Entry 7P9M (X-ray diffraction, 2.85 A resolution); this record covers chains A and B.

== Chain A (and B) ==
Name: DUF262 domain-containing protein
Source organism: Escherichia fergusonii (strain ATCC 35469 / DSM 13698 / CCUG 18766 / IAM 14443 / JCM 21226 / LMG 7866 / NBRC 102419 / NCTC 12128 / CDC 0568-73)
Notes: chain B of this document is another copy of the same molecule, construct and numbering; everything in this record applies to it too
UniProt: B7L3S9 (B7L3S9_ESCF3); residues 1-587 here = UniProt positions 1-587
Sequence (587 residues; row label = number of the first residue in the row):
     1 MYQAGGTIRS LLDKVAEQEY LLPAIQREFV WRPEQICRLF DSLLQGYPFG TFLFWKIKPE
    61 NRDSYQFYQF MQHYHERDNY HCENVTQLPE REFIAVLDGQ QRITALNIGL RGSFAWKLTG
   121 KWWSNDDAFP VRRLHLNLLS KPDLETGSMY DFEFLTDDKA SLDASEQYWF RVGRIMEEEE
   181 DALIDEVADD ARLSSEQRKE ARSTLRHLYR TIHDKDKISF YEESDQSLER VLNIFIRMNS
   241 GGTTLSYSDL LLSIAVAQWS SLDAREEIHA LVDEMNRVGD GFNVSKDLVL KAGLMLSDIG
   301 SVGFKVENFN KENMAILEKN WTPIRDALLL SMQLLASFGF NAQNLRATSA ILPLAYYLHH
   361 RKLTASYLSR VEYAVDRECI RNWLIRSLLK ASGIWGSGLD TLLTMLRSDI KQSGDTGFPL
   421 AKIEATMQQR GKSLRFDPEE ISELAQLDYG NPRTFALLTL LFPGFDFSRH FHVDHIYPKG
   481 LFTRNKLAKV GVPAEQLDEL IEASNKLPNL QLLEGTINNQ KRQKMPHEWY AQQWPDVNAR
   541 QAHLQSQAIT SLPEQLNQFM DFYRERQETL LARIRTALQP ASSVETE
Not modelled in the structure: 26-31, 113-116, 162, 259-263, 580-587 (chain B: 1-2, 26-31, 126-129, 145-147, 164-166, 518-522, 581-587)
What the authors report for this chain:
  - mutagenesis - R38A/S42D, S42A, S42D, Q101A, R102A, D474A, H475A: abolished catalytic activity
  - mutagenesis - Q35A, R38A, N485A: unchanged catalytic activity
  - mutagenesis - N519A, E528A: unchanged catalytic activity on DNA substrate
  - mutagenesis - Q101A, R102A: unchanged binding to ATP
  - catalytic residues: Asp474, His475

== How chain A and chain B interact ==
Residue-residue contacts (92; chain A residue first):
  Tyr2(A) with Pro48(B), hydrophobic
  Pro23(A) with Ala257(B)
  Ala24(A) with Ser253(B); Ala257(B), hydrophobic
  Gln35(A) with Arg237(B), hydrogen bond
  Arg38(A) with Arg237(B)
  Ser42(A) with Met238(B), hydrogen bond
  Tyr47(A) with Gln3(B); Tyr221(B); Arg230(B); Ile234(B), hydrophobic; Met238(B)
  Pro48(A) with Tyr221(B); Met238(B)
  Phe49(A) with Met238(B)
  Gly50(A) with Met238(B), hydrogen bond (backbone-backbone); Asn239(B)
  Trp55(A) with Val306(B), hydrophobic
  Ser64(A) with Asn310(B); Lys311(B), hydrogen bond (backbone-backbone)
  Tyr65(A) with Gln258(B), hydrogen bond (backbone-side chain); Val306(B), hydrogen bond (side chain-backbone); Glu307(B); Asn310(B)
  Gln66(A) with Ala257(B); Gln258(B); Lys311(B)
  Tyr68(A) with Ala257(B), hydrogen bond (side chain-backbone)
  Leu97(A) with Leu250(B), hydrophobic
  Asp98(A) with Ser240(B), hydrogen bond
  Arg102(A) with Arg237(B); Met238(B); Asn239(B); Ser240(B), hydrogen bond
  Thr146(A) with Arg230(B)
  Tyr221(A) with Tyr47(B); Pro48(B)
  Asp225(A) with Val306(B); Glu307(B)
  Leu228(A) with Tyr247(B); Leu250(B), hydrophobic
  Glu229(A) with Tyr247(B); Phe304(B); Lys305(B)
  Arg230(A) with Leu144(B), hydrogen bond (side chain-backbone)
  Leu232(A) with Ser246(B); Tyr247(B)
  Ile234(A) with Tyr47(B), hydrophobic
  Ile236(A) with Thr244(B)
  Arg237(A) with Gln35(B), hydrogen bond; Arg38(B); Leu39(B); Ser42(B); Arg102(B)
  Met238(A) with Tyr47(B); Pro48(B); Phe49(B); Gly50(B), hydrogen bond (backbone-backbone); Arg102(B), hydrogen bond (backbone-side chain)
  Asn239(A) with Gly50(B); Arg102(B), hydrogen bond (backbone-side chain)
  Ser240(A) with Arg102(B); Ser240(B); Thr243(B)
  Gly241(A) with Thr243(B)
  Thr243(A) with Gly242(B); Thr243(B), hydrogen bond (backbone-side chain)
  Thr244(A) with Asp98(B); Phe235(B); Ile236(B); Ser240(B)
  Leu245(A) with Leu97(B); Ile236(B)
  Ser246(A) with Leu232(B)
  Tyr247(A) with Leu228(B); Glu229(B); Leu232(B), hydrophobic
  Leu251(A) with Ala24(B); Ile25(B)
  Leu252(A) with Tyr65(B), hydrophobic
  Ala255(A) with Tyr68(B)
  Val256(A) with Gln66(B)
  Lys305(A) with Gln226(B), hydrogen bond
  Val306(A) with Tyr65(B), hydrogen bond (backbone-side chain)
  Glu307(A) with Asn61(B), hydrogen bond; Tyr65(B); Asp225(B)
  Phe309(A) with Tyr65(B)
  Asn310(A) with Ser64(B); Tyr65(B)
  Lys311(A) with Asp63(B), hydrogen bond (side chain-backbone); Ser64(B), hydrogen bond (backbone-backbone)
Other interface residues (no listed pair), chain A (57 interface residues in all): Ile25, Leu39, Leu43, Asp63, Gly147, Gln226, Asn233, Phe235, Gly242, Ile254
Other interface residues (no listed pair), chain B (58 interface residues in all): Pro23, Leu43, Trp55, Gly241, Ile254, Trp259, Leu262, Phe309

== Overview ==
Chain A and chain B form an interface of 57 and 58 residues respectively, with 20 hydrogen bonds. Polar
contacts include Gln35(A)-Arg237(B), Ser42(A)-Met238(B) and Tyr65(A)-Gln258(B). The paper reports catalytic
residues Asp474(A) and His475(A); R38A/S42D, S42A and S42D of chain A, among others, abolish catalytic
activity; 12 substitutions were tested in all.
Chain A and chain B are both DUF262 domain-containing protein (Escherichia fergusonii (strain ATCC 35469 / DSM
13698 / CCUG 18766 / IAM 14443 / JCM 21226 / LMG 7866 / NBRC 102419 / NCTC 12128 / CDC 0568-73)); the
structure, BrxU, GmrSD-family Type IV restriction enzyme, was determined by X-ray diffraction together with
7P9K from the same study.
